1RRK - chain A; structure by X-ray diffraction, 2.00 A resolution.

[Chain A]
Name: Complement factor B
Source organism: Homo sapiens
Notes: EC 3.4.21.47; fragment: complement factor b bb fragment
Reference sequence: P00751 (CFAB_HUMAN); aligned to UniProt positions 243-739 over residues 243-739 (the alignment contains insertions or deletions, so no single offset holds)
Amino-acid sequence (497 residues; each row starts with the number of its first residue):
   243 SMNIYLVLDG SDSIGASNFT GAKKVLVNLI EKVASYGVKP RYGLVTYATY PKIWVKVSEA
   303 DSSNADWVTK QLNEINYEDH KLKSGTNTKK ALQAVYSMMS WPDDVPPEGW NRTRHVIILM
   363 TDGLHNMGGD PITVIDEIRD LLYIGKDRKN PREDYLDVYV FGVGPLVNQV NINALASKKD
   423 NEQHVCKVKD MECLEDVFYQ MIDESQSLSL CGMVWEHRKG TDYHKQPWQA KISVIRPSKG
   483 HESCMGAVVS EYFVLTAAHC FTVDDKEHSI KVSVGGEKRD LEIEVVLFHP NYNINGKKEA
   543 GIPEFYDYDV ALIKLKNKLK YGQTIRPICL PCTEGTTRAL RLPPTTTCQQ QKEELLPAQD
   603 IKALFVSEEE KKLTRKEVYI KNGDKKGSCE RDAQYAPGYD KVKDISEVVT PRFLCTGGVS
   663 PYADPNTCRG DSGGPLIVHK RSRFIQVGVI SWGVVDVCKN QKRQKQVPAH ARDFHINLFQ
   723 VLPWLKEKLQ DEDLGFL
Unresolved in the structure: 345-350, 391, 479-480, 701-708
Construct notes: engineered mutation V267 (Cys292 in P00751), C428 (Phe453 in P00751), C435 (Asn460 in P00751)
Cystine bridges: C428-C435, C453-C571, C486-C502, C574-C590, C631-C657, C670-C700
Metal / ion sites: Co2+: S253, S255, T328; Na+ near K323 (its only coordinating residue here)

[Overview]
The Co2+ site is built by S253, S255 and T328.
Chain A is Complement factor B (Homo sapiens); the structure, Crystal Structure Analysis of the Bb segment of
Factor B, was determined by X-ray diffraction (same publication as 1RS0 and 1RTK).
